Entry 3N9P (X-ray diffraction, 2.39 A resolution); this record covers chains A and C of the 3 polymer chains in the assembly.

# Chain A
Molecule: Putative uncharacterized protein
From: Caenorhabditis elegans
Notes: EC 1.14.11.27; fragment: PHD domain
Reference sequence: Q9GYI0 (Q9GYI0_CAEEL); residues 188-711 here correspond to UniProt positions 201-724 (UniProt number = residue number + 13)
Sequence (528 residues; each row starts with the number of its first residue):
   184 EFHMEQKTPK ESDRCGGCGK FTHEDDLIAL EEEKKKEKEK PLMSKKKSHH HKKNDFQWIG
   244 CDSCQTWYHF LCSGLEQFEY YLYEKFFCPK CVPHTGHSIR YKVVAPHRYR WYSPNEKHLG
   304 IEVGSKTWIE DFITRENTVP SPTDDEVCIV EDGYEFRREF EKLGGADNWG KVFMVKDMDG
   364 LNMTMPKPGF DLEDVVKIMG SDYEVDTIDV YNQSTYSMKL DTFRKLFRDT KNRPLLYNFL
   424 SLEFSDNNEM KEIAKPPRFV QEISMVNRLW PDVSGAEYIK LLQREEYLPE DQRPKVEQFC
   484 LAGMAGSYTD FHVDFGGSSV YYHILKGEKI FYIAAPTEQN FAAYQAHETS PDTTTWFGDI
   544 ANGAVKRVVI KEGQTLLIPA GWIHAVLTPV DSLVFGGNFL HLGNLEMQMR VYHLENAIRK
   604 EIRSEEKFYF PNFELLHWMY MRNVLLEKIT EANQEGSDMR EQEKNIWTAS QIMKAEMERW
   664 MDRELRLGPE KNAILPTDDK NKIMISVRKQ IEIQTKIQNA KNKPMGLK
Unresolved in the structure: 184-191, 209-234, 705-711
Construct notes: expression tag (184-187)
Bound ions: Zn2+ site 1: Cys198, Cys201, His252, Cys255; Zn2+ site 2: Cys244, Cys247, Cys271, Cys274; Fe2+: His495, Asp497, His567 (together with N-oxalylglycine)
Ligand contacts: N-oxalylglycine (OGA): Asn421, Leu423, Leu484, Thr492, His495, Asp497, Val503, Tyr505, Lys512, His567, Val569, Thr571
Curated features (UniProtKB/Swiss-Prot):
  - zinc finger: Ser195 to His277 (PHD-type)
  - binding site (substrate): Thr492 to Asp497, Tyr505, Lys512, His567
  - binding site (Fe cation): His495, Asp497, His567
From the paper describing this entry:
  - mutagenesis - D196A, W241A, G243E, D245A, Q248A, W250A: abolished binding to Histone H3 peptide (chain C)
  - mutagenesis - D389A, Q396A, T398A, F482A, D497A, Y505A, E531I, N581A: decreased catalytic activity
  - mutagenesis - S424A, E609A/K610A/F611A: abolished catalytic activity
  - specificity-determining residues: Thr398, Glu531 (by similarity / conservation)

# Chain C
Molecule: Histone H3 peptide
Notes: fragment: JMJC domain
Reference sequence: P08898 (H3_CAEEL); residues 1-32 here correspond to UniProt positions 2-33 (UniProt number = residue number + 1)
Sequence (32 residues; numbered 1 to 32; the number before each row is that of its first residue):
     1 ARTKQTARKS TGGKAPRKQL ATKAARKSAP AS
Unresolved in the structure: 1-22
Modified positions: Lys4 (N-trimethyllysine; M3L); Lys27 (n-dimethyl-lysine; MLY)
Curated features (UniProtKB/Swiss-Prot):
  - modified residue: Lys4 (N6,N6,N6-trimethyllysine), Lys9 (N6,N6,N6-trimethyllysine), Ser10 (Phosphoserine), Lys14 (N6-acetyllysine), Lys23 (N6-acetyllysine), Lys27 (N6,N6,N6-trimethyllysine), Ser28 (Phosphoserine)

# Chain A / chain C interface
Contacting residue pairs - 37 pairs, chain A then chain C:
  Tyr292(A) with Lys23(C)
  Asp389(A) with Ser28(C), hydrogen bond
  Ile391(A) with Ala25(C); Arg26(C)
  Asn395(A) with Lys23(C), hydrogen bond (backbone-side chain)
  Gln396(A) with Lys23(C); Ala24(C); Ala25(C)
  Ser397(A) with Lys23(C), hydrogen bond
  Thr398(A) with Ala24(C), hydrogen bond (side chain-backbone); Ala25(C)
  Leu423(A) with Lys27(C)
  Ser424(A) with Lys27(C); Ser28(C), hydrogen bond (side chain-backbone)
  Asp474(A) with Ser32(C)
  Val479(A) with Ala29(C), hydrophobic
  Phe482(A) with Lys27(C)
  Phe494(A) with Arg26(C)
  His495(A) with Arg26(C)
  Asp497(A) with Lys27(C)
  Phe498(A) with Lys27(C); Ala29(C), hydrophobic
  Val503(A) with Lys27(C)
  Tyr527(A) with Arg26(C)
  Glu531(A) with Arg26(C), salt bridge
  Gly580(A) with Lys27(C)
  Asn581(A) with Lys27(C)
  Lys610(A) with Ser28(C); Ala29(C), hydrogen bond (backbone-backbone); Pro30(C)
  Phe611(A) with Ala24(C); Arg26(C); Lys27(C); Ser28(C)
  Pro614(A) with Ala29(C); Ala31(C), hydrophobic
  Asn615(A) with Ala31(C), hydrogen bond (side chain-backbone)
Also at the interface, not in a pair above, chain A (29 interface residues in all): Lys235, Lys478, Thr492, Tyr612
From the paper, about this interface:
  - pairs named by the authors: Phe482(A)-Lys27(C) (hydrophobic contact), Phe498(A)-Lys27(C) (hydrophobic contact), Lys610(A)-Lys27(C), Phe611(A)-Lys27(C)

# Overview
Chain A and chain C form an interface of 29 and 10 residues respectively; the contacts include 7 hydrogen
bonds and 1 salt bridge. Polar contacts include Glu531(A)-Arg26(C), Asp389(A)-Ser28(C) and Asn395(A)-Lys23(C).
The paper describes hydrophobic contacts between Phe482(A) and Lys27(C) and Phe498(A) and Lys27(C); contacts
between Lys610(A) and Lys27(C) and Phe611(A) and Lys27(C). From the paper: D389A, Q396A and T398A of chain A,
among others, reduce catalytic activity; specificity determinants Thr398(A) and Glu531(A); 16 substitutions
were tested in all.
Chain A is Putative uncharacterized protein (Caenorhabditis elegans) and chain C is Histone H3 peptide; the
structure, ceKDM7A from C.elegans, complex with H3K4me3K27me2 peptide and NOG, was determined by X-ray
diffraction (same publication as 3N9L, 3N9M, 3N9N, 3N9O and 3N9Q).
